PDB entry 7NYW | electron microscopy, 3.10 A resolution | chains I and L of the 14 polymer chains in the assembly

[Chain I]
Protein: Macrodomain Ter protein
From: Photorhabdus thracensis
UniProtKB: A0A0F7LUV5 (A0A0F7LUV5_9GAMM); numbering as in UniProt (aligned over 1-151)
Amino-acid sequence (151 residues; numbered 1 to 151; the number before each row is that of its first residue):
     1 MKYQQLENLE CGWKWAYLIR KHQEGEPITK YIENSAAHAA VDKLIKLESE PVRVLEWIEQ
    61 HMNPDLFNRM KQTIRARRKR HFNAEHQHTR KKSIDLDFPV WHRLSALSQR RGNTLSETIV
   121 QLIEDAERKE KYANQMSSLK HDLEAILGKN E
Disordered / not traced: 135-151

[Chain L]
Molecule: matS2 DNA 80 b, oligo FBA770
Sequence (80 nucleotides; numbered 1 to 80; the number before each row is that of its first residue):
     1 TGCCGTTACA ATGTAACAGT GGCGGGTAAT CCAGAGCCAG ACGAGCACTA CGAACAACTA
    61 ATGCCTACTT TACAGGCGAG
Disordered / not traced: 23-80

[How chain I and chain L interact]
Pairs across the interface (19):
  Met1(I) with DC4(L), phosphate contact
  Lys2(I) with DG5(L), hydrogen bond to the phosphate; DT6(L), phosphate contact
  Tyr3(I) with DG5(L), hydrogen bond to the phosphate; DT6(L), hydrogen bond to the phosphate
  Gln5(I) with DC4(L), hydrogen bond to the phosphate
  Lys71(I) with DC3(L), salt bridge to the phosphate
  Arg75(I) with DC4(L), base contact; DG5(L), hydrogen bond to the base
  Arg78(I) with DG5(L), salt bridge to the phosphate
  Lys79(I) with DG5(L), sugar contact; DT6(L), salt bridge to the phosphate
  Arg80(I) with DA8(L), base contact
  Lys91(I) with DT7(L), salt bridge to the phosphate
  Trp101(I) with DC9(L), hydrogen bond to the phosphate
  Ser105(I) with DC9(L), phosphate contact
  Thr114(I) with DT7(L), phosphate contact; DA8(L), phosphate contact
  Leu115(I) with DA8(L), hydrogen bond to the phosphate
Interface residues without a listed pair, chain I (16 interface residues in all): Ala76, Asn83

[Summary]
The interface between chain I and chain L involves 16 residues on one side and 7 on the other; the contacts
include 7 hydrogen bonds and 4 salt bridges. Among the polar pairs are Arg75(I)-DG5(L), Lys2(I)-DG5(L) and
Tyr3(I)-DG5(L).
Here chain I is Macrodomain Ter protein (Photorhabdus thracensis) and chain L is matS2 DNA 80 b, oligo FBA770.
Entry 7NYW (Cryo-EM structure of the MukBEF-MatP-DNA head module) was determined by electron microscopy,
deposited together with 7NYX, 7NYY, 7NYZ, 7NZ0, 7NZ2, 7NZ3 and 7NZ4.
